3VBH - chains C and D of the 4 polymer chains in the assembly; structure by X-ray diffraction, 2.30 A resolution.

# Chain C
Molecule: Genome Polyprotein, vapsid protein VP3
Source organism: Human enterovirus 71
UniProtKB: B2ZUN0 (B2ZUN0_9ENTO); residues 1-242 here correspond to UniProt positions 324-565 (UniProt number = residue number + 323)
Sequence (242 residues; each row starts with the number of its first residue):
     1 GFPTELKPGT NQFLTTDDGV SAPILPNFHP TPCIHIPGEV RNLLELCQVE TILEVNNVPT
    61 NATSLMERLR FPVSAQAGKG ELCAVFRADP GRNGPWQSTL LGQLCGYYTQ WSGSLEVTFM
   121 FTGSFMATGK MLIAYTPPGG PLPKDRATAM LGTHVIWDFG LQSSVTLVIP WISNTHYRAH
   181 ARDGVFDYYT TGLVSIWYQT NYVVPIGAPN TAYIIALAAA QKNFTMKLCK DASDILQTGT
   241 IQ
Metal / ion sites: K+: Val20, Ser21 (shared with 1 residue of chain A)
Reported in the primary citation:
  - conformationally variable residues (loop rearrangement): Pro170 to Gly192

# Chain D
Molecule: Genome Polyprotein, capsid protein VP4
Source organism: Human enterovirus 71
UniProtKB: B2ZUN0 (B2ZUN0_9ENTO); residues 12-69 here = UniProt positions 12-69
Sequence (58 residues; numbered 12 to 69; the number before each row is that of its first residue):
    12 SHENSNSATE GSTINYTTIN YYKDSYAATA GKQSLKQDPD KFANPVKDIF TEMAAPLK
Metal / ion sites: Na+: Glu63, Ala65 (shared with 2 residues of chain A)

# Interface between chain C and chain D
Residue-residue contacts (50; chain C residue first):
  Asp18(C) with Thr40(D); Ala41(D), hydrogen bond (side chain-backbone); Gly42(D), hydrogen bond (side chain-backbone)
  Gly19(C) with Thr40(D)
  Val20(C) with Ile30(D); Asn31(D); Tyr32(D), hydrophobic; Tyr33(D), hydrophobic; Ala38(D); Thr40(D)
  Ser21(C) with Tyr33(D); Ala38(D)
  Ala22(C) with Tyr33(D)
  Pro23(C) with Tyr33(D); Asp35(D); Tyr37(D), hydrophobic; Ala38(D)
  Ile24(C) with Tyr37(D)
  Leu25(C) with Tyr37(D), hydrogen bond (backbone-side chain)
  Pro26(C) with Lys34(D); Asp35(D)
  Asn27(C) with Asn15(D); Lys34(D); Asp35(D), hydrogen bond (backbone-side chain)
  Phe28(C) with Asn17(D), hydrogen bond (backbone-side chain)
  His29(C) with Asn15(D); Ser16(D); Asn17(D), hydrogen bond
  Pro30(C) with Asn17(D); Ser18(D)
  Gly38(C) with Lys52(D); Phe53(D)
  Glu39(C) with Lys52(D), hydrogen bond (backbone-side chain); Phe53(D)
  Val40(C) with Phe53(D), hydrophobic
  Arg41(C) with Lys47(D); Lys52(D)
  Asn42(C) with Gln48(D)
  Leu44(C) with Gln48(D)
  Glu45(C) with Gln48(D); Asp49(D), hydrogen bond (side chain-backbone)
  Gln48(C) with Pro50(D); Ala54(D)
  Val49(C) with Phe53(D), hydrophobic; Ala54(D)
  Leu161(C) with Leu68(D)
  Gln162(C) with Ala66(D); Pro67(D); Leu68(D), hydrogen bond (side chain-backbone)
  Lys222(C) with Pro50(D)
Other interface residues (no listed pair), chain C (26 interface residues in all): Leu46
Other interface residues (no listed pair), chain D (28 interface residues in all): Thr24, Ile25, Ala39

# In short
26 residues of chain C face 28 of chain D across their interface; the contacts include 9 hydrogen bonds. Polar
contacts include Asp18(C)-Ala41(D), Asp18(C)-Gly42(D) and Leu25(C)-Tyr37(D). Glu63(D) and Ala65(D) coordinate
Na+. Val20(C) and Ser21(C) coordinate K+. The paper reports conformational variability at Pro170(C).
Chain C is Genome Polyprotein, vapsid protein VP3 and chain D is Genome Polyprotein, capsid protein VP4, both
from Human enterovirus 71; the structure, Crystal structure of formaldehyde treated human enterovirus 71
(space group R32), was determined by X-ray diffraction (same publication as 3VBF, 3VBO, 3VBR, 3VBS and 3VBU).
